5VTD - chain A; structure by X-ray diffraction, 1.95 A resolution.

== Chain A ==
Protein: Ferritin heavy chain
Organism: Homo sapiens
Notes: EC 1.16.3.1
Reference sequence: P02794 (FRIH_HUMAN); residues 1-182 here correspond to UniProt positions 2-183 (UniProt number = residue number + 1)
Chain sequence (182 residues; numbered 1 to 182; the number before each row is that of its first residue):
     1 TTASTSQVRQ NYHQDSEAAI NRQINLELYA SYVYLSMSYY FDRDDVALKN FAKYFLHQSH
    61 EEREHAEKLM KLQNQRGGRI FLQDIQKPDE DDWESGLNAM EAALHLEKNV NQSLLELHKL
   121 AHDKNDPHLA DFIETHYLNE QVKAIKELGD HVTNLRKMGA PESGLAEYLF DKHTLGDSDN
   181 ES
Unresolved in the structure: 1-4, 177-182
Construct notes: variant Gln86 (Lys87 in P02794), Glu90 (Cys91 in P02794), Ala102 (Cys103 in P02794), His122 (Thr123 in P02794), Ala130 (Cys131 in P02794)
Ion coordination: Co2+ site 1: Glu27, Glu62, His65; Co2+ site 2: Glu62, Glu107; Ca2+ site 1: Asp84, Gln86; Co2+ site 3 near His122 (its only coordinating residue here); Ca2+ site 2: Asp131, Glu134; Co2+ site 4 near His173 (its only coordinating residue here)

== In short ==
Glu27, Glu62 and His65 form the Co2+ site 1. Glu62 and Glu107 form the Co2+ site 2.
Chain A is Ferritin heavy chain (Homo sapiens); the structure, Crystal Structure of the Co-bound Human
Heavy-Chain Ferritin variant 122H-delta C-star, was determined by X-ray diffraction (same publication as 5UP9,
5UP7 and 5UP8).
